PDB entry 9NL2 | electron microscopy, 3.20 A resolution | chains A and P of the 5 polymer chains in the assembly

[Chain A]
Name: R2 retrotransposon protein
From: Platysternon megacephalum
Sequence (1121 residues; row label = number of the first residue in the row):
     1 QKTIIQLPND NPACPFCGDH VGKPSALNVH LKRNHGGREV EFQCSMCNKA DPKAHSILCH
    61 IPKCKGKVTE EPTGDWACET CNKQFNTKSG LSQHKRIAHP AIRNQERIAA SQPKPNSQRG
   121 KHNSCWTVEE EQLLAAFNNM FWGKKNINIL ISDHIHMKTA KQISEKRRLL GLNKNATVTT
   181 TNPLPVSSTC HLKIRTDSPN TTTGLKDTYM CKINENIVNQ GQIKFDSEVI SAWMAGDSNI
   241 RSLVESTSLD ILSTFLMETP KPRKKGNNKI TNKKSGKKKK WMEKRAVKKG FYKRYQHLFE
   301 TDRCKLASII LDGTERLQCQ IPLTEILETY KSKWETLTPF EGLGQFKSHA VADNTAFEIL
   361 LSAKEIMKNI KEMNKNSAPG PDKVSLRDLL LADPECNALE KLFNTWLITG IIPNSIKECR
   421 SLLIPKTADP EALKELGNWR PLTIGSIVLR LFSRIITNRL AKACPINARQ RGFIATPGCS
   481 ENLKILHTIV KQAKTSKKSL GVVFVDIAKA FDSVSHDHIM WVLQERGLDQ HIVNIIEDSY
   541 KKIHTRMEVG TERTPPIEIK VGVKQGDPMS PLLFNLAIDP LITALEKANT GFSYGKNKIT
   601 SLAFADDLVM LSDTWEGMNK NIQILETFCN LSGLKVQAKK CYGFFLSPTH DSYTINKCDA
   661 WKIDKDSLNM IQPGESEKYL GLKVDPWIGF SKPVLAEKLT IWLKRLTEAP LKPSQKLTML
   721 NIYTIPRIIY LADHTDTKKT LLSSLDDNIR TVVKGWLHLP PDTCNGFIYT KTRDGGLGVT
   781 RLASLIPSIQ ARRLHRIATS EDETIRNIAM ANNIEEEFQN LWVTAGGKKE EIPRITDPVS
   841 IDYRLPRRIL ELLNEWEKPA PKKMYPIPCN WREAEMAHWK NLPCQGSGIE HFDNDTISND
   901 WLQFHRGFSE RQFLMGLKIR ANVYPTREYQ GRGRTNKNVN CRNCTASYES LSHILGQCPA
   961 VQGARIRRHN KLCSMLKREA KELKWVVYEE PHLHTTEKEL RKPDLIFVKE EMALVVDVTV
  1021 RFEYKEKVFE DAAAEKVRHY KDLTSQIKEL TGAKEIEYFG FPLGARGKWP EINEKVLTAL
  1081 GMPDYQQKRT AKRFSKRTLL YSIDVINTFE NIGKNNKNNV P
Disordered / not traced: 266-279
Bound ions: Zn2+ site 1: Cys14, Cys17, His30, His35; Zn2+ site 2: Cys44, Cys47, His60, Cys64; Zn2+ site 3: Cys78, Cys81, His94, His99; Mg2+: Asp506, Ile507, Asp606 (together with dTTP); Zn2+ site 4: Cys941, Cys944, His953, Cys958
Residues lining bound ligands: dTTP: Lys426, Arg440, Phe473, Asp506, Ile507, Ala508, Lys509, Ala510, Phe511, Gln565, Asp606, Asp607, Gln637, Lys640

[Chain P]
Molecule: Primer
Sequence (13 nucleotides; numbered 12 to 24; the number before each row is that of its first residue):
    12 GGCATTTGGC TAT

[Interface between chain A and chain P]
Contacting residue pairs - 21 pairs, chain A then chain P:
  Cys304(A) with DG20(P), hydrogen bond to the phosphate; DC21(P), phosphate contact
  Phe473(A) with DT24(P), base contact
  Cys479(A) with DA23(P), hydrogen bond to the sugar
  Phe604(A) with DA23(P), sugar contact; DT24(P), sugar contact
  Ala605(A) with DT24(P), sugar contact
  Asp606(A) with DT24(P), sugar contact
  Asp607(A) with DT24(P), phosphate contact
  Leu680(A) with DA23(P), sugar contact; DT24(P), phosphate contact
  Gly681(A) with DA23(P), phosphate contact
  Ile722(A) with DG20(P), sugar contact
  Tyr723(A) with DG19(P), hydrogen bond to the phosphate; DG20(P), hydrogen bond to the phosphate; DC21(P), sugar contact
  Pro726(A) with DC21(P), sugar contact
  Arg727(A) with DC21(P), salt bridge to the phosphate; DT22(P), phosphate contact
  Tyr730(A) with DT22(P), sugar contact; DA23(P), sugar contact
Interface residues without a listed pair, chain A (17 interface residues in all): Arg303, Asp1084, Tyr1085
Interface residues without a listed pair, chain P (8 interface residues in all): DG13, DC14

[Overview]
The interface between chain A and chain P involves 17 residues on one side and 8 on the other, with 4 hydrogen
bonds and 1 salt bridge. Polar pairs include Cys479(A)-DA23(P), Cys304(A)-DG20(P) and Tyr723(A)-DG19(P). Chain
A binds dTTP.
Chain A is R2 retrotransposon protein (Platysternon megacephalum) and chain P is Primer; the structure,
Structure of R2 retrotransposon protein from Platysternon megacephalum initiating target-primed reverse
transcription, was determined by electron microscopy (same publication as 9NL3 and 9NL4).
